PDB entry 8JOU | electron microscopy, 4.10 A resolution (low resolution: residue-level contacts below are approximate; hydrogen-bond / salt-bridge calls are withheld) | chains e and A of the 14 polymer chains in the assembly

Chain e:
Name: Virion-associated phage protein
Organism: Ralstonia phage GP4
UniProtKB: A0A345GU11 (A0A345GU11_9CAUD); numbering as in UniProt (aligned over 1-140)
Sequence (140 residues; numbered 1 to 140; the number before each row is that of its first residue):
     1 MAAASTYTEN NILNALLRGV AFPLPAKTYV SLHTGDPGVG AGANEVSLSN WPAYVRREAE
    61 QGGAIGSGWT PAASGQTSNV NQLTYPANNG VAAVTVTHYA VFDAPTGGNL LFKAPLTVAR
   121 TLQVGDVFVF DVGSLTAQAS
Unresolved in the structure: 1-2, 139-140

Chain A:
Name: rope protein of phage GP4
Organism: Ralstonia phage GP4
Sequence (120 residues; each row starts with the number of its first residue; X marks 120 residues of unknown identity (built as UNK)):
     1 XXXXXXXXXX XXXXXXXXXX XXXXXXXXXX XXXXXXXXXX XXXXXXXXXX XXXXXXXXXX
    61 XXXXXXXXXX XXXXXXXXXX XXXXXXXXXX XXXXXXXXXX XXXXXXXXXX XXXXXXXXXX
Unresolved in the structure: 119-120

How chain e and chain A interact:
Interface residues of chain e (facing chain A), 22 residues: Ala3, Ala4, Tyr99, Phe112, Ala114, Pro115, Leu116, Thr117, Val118, Arg120, Gly125, Asp126, Val127, Phe128, Val129, Phe130, Asp131, Ser134, Leu135, Thr136, Ala137, Gln138

Overview:
No residue of chain e is in contact with chain A.
Chain e is Virion-associated phage protein and chain A is rope protein of phage GP4, both from Ralstonia phage
GP4; the structure, Fiber I and fiber-tail-adaptor of phage GP4, was determined by electron microscopy,
deposited together with 8JOV.
